Entry 1QJ1 (X-ray diffraction, 2.00 A resolution); this record covers chains B and I of the 3 polymer chains in the assembly.

Chain B:
Name: Thrombin
Source organism: Homo sapiens
Notes: EC 3.4.21.5; fragment: alpha thrombin heavy chain
Reference sequence: P00734 (THRB_HUMAN); the construct lacks a stretch of the UniProt sequence, so the offset changes along the chain: 16-37 = UniProt 364-385; 38-60 = UniProt 387-409; 61-77 = UniProt 419-435; 78-97 = UniProt 437-456; 7 more segments
Amino-acid sequence (259 residues; row label = number of the first residue in the row; note: 1 number in that range is skipped by the numbering (no residue carries it; nothing is unmodelled there); a row labelled like 60A-60I holds insertion residues (60A, then the next letters in order)):
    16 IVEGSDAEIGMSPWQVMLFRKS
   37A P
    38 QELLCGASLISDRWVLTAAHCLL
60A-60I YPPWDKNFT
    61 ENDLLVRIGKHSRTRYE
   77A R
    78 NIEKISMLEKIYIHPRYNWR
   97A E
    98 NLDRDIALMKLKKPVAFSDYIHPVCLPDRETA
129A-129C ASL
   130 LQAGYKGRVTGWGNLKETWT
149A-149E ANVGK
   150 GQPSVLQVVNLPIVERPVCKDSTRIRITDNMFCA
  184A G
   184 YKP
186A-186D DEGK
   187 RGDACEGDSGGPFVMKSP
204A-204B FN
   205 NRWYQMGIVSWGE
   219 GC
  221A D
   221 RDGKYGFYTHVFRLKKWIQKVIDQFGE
Swiss-Prot annotation at these positions:
  - region: Ala183 to Val200 (High affinity receptor-binding region which is also known as the TP508 peptide)
  - active site (Charge relay system): His57, Asp102, Ser195
  - glycosylation: Asn60G (N-linked (GlcNAc...) (complex) asparagine)
Cystine bridges: Cys42-Cys58, Cys168-Cys182, Cys191-Cys220
Covalent attachments: gr166081 (166) linked to Ser195
Ligand contacts: gr166081 (166; 6-carbamimidoyl-2-[2-hydroxy-6-(4-hydroxy-phenyl)-indan-1-yl]-hexanoic acid): Cys42, His57, Tyr60A, Trp60D, Lys60F, Leu99, Trp148, Ile174, Asp189, Ala190, Cys191, Glu192, Gly193, Asp194, Val213, Ser214, Trp215, Gly216, Glu217, Gly219, Cys220, Gly226

Chain I:
Name: Hirugen
Notes: fragment: peptide fragment of hirudin
Reference sequence: P28501 (ITHA_HIRME); numbering as in UniProt (aligned over 55-64)
Amino-acid sequence (10 residues; each row starts with the number of its first residue):
    55 DFEEIPEEYL
Modified residues: Tyr63 (o-sulfo-l-tyrosine; TYS)

How chain B and chain I interact:
Contacting residue pairs (21):
  Phe34(B) with Phe56(I), hydrophobic
  Lys36(B) with Leu64(I), hydrogen bond (side chain-backbone)
  Gln38(B) with Ile59(I); Leu64(I)
  Leu65(B) with Tyr63(I)
  Arg67(B) with Ile59(I)
  Arg73(B) with Asp55(I), salt bridge; Phe56(I)
  Thr74(B) with Asp55(I); Phe56(I); Glu57(I), hydrogen bond (backbone-backbone)
  Arg75(B) with Glu57(I)
  Tyr76(B) with Glu57(I), hydrogen bond (backbone-side chain); Glu58(I); Pro60(I); Tyr63(I)
  Glu80(B) with Tyr63(I)
  Lys81(B) with Tyr63(I)
  Ile82(B) with Tyr63(I)
  Met84(B) with Tyr63(I); Leu64(I)
Also at the interface, not in a pair above, chain B (14 interface residues in all): Leu40
Also at the interface, not in a pair above, chain I (9 interface residues in all): Glu62

In short:
Chain B and chain I form an interface of 14 and 9 residues respectively, with 3 hydrogen bonds and 1 salt
bridge. Among the polar pairs are Arg73(B)-Asp55(I), Lys36(B)-Leu64(I) and Tyr76(B)-Glu57(I). Covalently
linked gr166081: at Ser195(B). From UniProt: 3 active-site residues on chain B.
Here chain B is Thrombin (Homo sapiens) and chain I is Hirugen. Entry 1QJ1 (Novel Covalent Active Site
Thrombin Inhibitors) was determined by X-ray diffraction (same publication as 1QJ6, 1QJ7 and 1QHR).
